4A6N - chain A; structure by X-ray diffraction, 2.30 A resolution.

Chain A:
Protein: TETX2 protein
From: Bacteroides thetaiotaomicron
Reference sequence: Q93L51 (Q93L51_BACTN); numbering as in UniProt (aligned over 11-388)
Amino-acid sequence (398 residues; each row starts with the number of its first residue; numbers below 1 keep their minus sign (Met-9 is residue -9)):
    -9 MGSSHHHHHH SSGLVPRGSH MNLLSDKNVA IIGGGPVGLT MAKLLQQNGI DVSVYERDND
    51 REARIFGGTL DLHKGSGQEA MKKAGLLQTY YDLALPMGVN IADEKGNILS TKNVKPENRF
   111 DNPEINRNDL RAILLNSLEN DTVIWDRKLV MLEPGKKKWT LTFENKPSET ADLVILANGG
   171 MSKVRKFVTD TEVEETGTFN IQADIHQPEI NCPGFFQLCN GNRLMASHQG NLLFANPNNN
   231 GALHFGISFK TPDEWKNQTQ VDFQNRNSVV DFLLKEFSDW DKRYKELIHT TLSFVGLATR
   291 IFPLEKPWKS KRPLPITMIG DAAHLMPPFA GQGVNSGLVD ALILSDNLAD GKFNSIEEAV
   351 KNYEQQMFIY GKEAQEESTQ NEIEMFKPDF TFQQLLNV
Disordered / not traced: -9 to 11, 246-248, 383-388
Construct notes: expression tag (-9 to 10); conflict Lys272 (Glu in Q93L51)
UniProt features mapped onto this chain:
  - binding site (FAD): Pro26, Val27, Tyr45 to Asp48, Asp61, Arg117, Leu139, Asp311, Gly321 to Val324
  - binding site (NADPH): Arg54
  - binding site (substrate): Gln192, Arg213
  - mutagenesis: Lys64 (K64R: E.coli is more resistant to minocycline (MCN), no change in affinity for MCN, decreased affinity for NADPH, decreased growth rate in E.coli), Phe235 (F235Y: E.coli is more resistant to MCN, decreased affinity for MCN, slightly decreased affinity for NADPH, increased growth rate in E.coli), Thr280 (T280A: E.coli is more resistant to MCN, 2-fold increased affinity for MCN, 4-fold increase for NADPH, increased growth rate in E.coli ...), Ser326 (S326I: E.coli is more resistant to MCN, no change in affinity for MCN or NADPH, increased growth rate in E.coli), Asn371 (N371I: E.coli is more resistant to MCN, 2-fold increased affinity for MCN, slightly increased affinity for NADPH, increased growth rate in E.coli ...)
Residues lining bound ligands:
  - FAD (flavin-adenine dinucleotide): Ile22, Gly23, Gly24, Gly25, Pro26, Val27, Gly28, Tyr45, Glu46, Arg47, Asp48, Thr59, Leu60, Asp61, Arg117, Arg121, Arg137, Lys138, Leu139, Ala167, Asn168, Gly169, Gln192, Leu287, Ile309, Gly310, Asp311, Pro318, Gly321, Gly323, Val324, Asn325
  - tigecycline (T1C): Asn190, Gln192, Arg213, Met215, Phe224, Ala225, Asn226, His234, Phe235, Gly236, Ser238, Pro318, Phe319, Ala320, Gly321, Glu367, Asn371, Met375, Phe382

Summary:
Bound to chain A: flavin-adenine dinucleotide and tigecycline. UniProt lists 14 FAD-binding residues,
NADPH-binding residue Arg54, substrate-binding residues Gln192 and Arg213 and 5 mutagenesis sites.
Chain A is TETX2 protein (Bacteroides thetaiotaomicron); the structure, Structure of the tetracycline
degrading monooxygenase tetx in complex with tigecycline, was determined by X-ray diffraction (same
publication as 4GUV and 4A99).
